5VCH - chain A; structure by X-ray diffraction, 2.35 A resolution.

[Chain A]
Name: Kap123
Organism: Kluyveromyces lactis
UniProtKB: Q6CMF0 (Q6CMF0_KLULA); residue numbers follow UniProt; this construct covers 2-1113
Chain sequence (1116 residues; row label = number of the first residue in the row; numbers below 1 keep their minus sign (Ser-2 is residue -2)):
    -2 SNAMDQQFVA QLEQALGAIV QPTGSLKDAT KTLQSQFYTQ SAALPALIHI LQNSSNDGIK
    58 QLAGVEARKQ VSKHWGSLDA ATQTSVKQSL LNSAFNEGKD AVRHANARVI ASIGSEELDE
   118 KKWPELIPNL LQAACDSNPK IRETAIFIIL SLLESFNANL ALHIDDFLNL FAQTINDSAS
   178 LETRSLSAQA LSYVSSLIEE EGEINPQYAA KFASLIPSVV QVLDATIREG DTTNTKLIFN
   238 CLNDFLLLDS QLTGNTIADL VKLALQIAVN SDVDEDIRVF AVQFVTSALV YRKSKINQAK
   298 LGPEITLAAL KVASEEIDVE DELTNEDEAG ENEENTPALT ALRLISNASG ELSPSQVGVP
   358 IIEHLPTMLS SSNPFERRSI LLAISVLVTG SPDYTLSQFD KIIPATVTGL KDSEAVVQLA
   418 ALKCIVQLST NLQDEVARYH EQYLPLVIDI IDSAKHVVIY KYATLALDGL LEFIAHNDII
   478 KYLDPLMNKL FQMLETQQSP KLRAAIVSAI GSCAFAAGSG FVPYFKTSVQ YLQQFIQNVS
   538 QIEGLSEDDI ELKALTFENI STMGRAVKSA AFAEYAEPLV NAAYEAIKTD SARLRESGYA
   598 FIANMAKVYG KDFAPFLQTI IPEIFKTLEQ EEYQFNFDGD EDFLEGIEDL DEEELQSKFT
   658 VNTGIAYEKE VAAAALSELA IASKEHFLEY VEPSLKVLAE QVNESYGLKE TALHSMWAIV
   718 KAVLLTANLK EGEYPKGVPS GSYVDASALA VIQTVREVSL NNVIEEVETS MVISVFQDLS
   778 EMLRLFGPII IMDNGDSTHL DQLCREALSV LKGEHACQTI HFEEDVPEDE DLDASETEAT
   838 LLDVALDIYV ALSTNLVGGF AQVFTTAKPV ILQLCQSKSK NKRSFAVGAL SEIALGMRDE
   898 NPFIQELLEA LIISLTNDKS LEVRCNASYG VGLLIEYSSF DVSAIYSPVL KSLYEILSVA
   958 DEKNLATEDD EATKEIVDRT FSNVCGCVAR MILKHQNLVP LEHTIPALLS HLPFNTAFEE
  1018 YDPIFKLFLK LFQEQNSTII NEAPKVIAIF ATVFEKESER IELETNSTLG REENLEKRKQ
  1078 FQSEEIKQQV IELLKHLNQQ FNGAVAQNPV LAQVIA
Disordered / not traced: -2 to 39, 71-75, 114-119, 325-330, 631-656, 818-828
Sequence notes: expression tag (-2 to 1)
Modified / non-standard residues: Mse1 (selenomethionine); Mse365, Mse484, Mse490, Mse560, Mse602, Mse713, Mse768, Mse779, Mse789, Mse894, Mse988 (selenomethionine; parent Met)
What the authors report for this chain:
  - mutagenesis - T1065K: decreased binding to H3-NLS

[In short]
From the paper: T1065K reduces binding to H3-NLS.
Chain A is Kap123 (Kluyveromyces lactis); the structure, Crystal structure of full-length Kluyveromyces lactis
Kap123, was determined by X-ray diffraction together with 5VE8 and 5W0V from the same study.
